6M6D - chain A; structure by X-ray diffraction, 1.84 A resolution.

# Chain A
Protein: 4-hydroxyphenylpyruvate dioxygenase
Organism: Arabidopsis thaliana
Notes: EC 1.13.11.27
UniProt: P93836 (HPPD_ARATH); residue numbers follow UniProt; this construct covers 1-445
Sequence (445 residues; numbered 1 to 445; the number before each row is that of its first residue):
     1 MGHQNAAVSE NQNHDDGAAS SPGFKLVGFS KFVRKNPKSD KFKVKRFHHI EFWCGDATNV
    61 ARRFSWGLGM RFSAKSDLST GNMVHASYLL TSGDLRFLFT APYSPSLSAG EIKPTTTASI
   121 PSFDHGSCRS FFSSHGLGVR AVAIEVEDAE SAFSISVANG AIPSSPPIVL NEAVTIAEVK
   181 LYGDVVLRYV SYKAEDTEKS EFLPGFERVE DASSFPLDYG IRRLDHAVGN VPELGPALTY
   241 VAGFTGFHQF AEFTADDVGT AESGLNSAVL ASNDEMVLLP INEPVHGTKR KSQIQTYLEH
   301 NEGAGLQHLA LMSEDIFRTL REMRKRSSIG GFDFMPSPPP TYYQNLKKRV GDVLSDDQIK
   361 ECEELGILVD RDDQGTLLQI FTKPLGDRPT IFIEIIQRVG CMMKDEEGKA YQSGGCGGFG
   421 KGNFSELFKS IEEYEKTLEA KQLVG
Disordered / not traced: 1-34, 195-200, 252-261, 404-410, 440-445
Disulfide bonds: Cys-401/Cys-416
Bound ions: Co2+: His-226, His-308, Glu-394 (together with NJX)
Small-molecule neighbours: NJX (1,5-dimethyl-6-(2-oxidanyl-6-oxidanylidene-cyclohexen-1-yl)carbonyl-3-(3-trimethylsilylprop-2-ynyl)quinazoline-2,4-dione): His-226, Val-228, Leu-265, Ser-267, Pro-280, Asn-282, Arg-290, Gln-293, Gln-307, His-308, Met-335, Gln-379, Phe-381, Phe-392, Glu-394, Phe-419, Gly-420, Lys-421, Asn-423, Phe-424, Leu-427
Curated features (UniProtKB/Swiss-Prot):
  - binding site (Fe cation): His-226, His-308, Glu-394

# Overview
Chain A binds compound NJX. His-226, His-308 and Glu-394 form the Co2+ site. UniProt lists 3 Fe cation-binding
residues.
Chain A is 4-hydroxyphenylpyruvate dioxygenase (Arabidopsis thaliana); the structure, Structure of HPPD
complexed with a synthesized inhibitor, was determined by X-ray diffraction together with 5YWK from the same
study.
